7W6D - chains A and B; structure by X-ray diffraction, 1.54 A resolution.

[Chain A (and B)]
Name: Olivetolic acid cyclase
Organism: Cannabis sativa
Notes: EC 4.4.1.26; chain B of this document is another copy of the same molecule, construct and numbering; everything in this record applies to it too
UniProtKB: I6WU39 (OLIAC_CANSA); residues 1-101 here = UniProt positions 1-101
Chain sequence (104 residues; each row starts with the number of its first residue; numbers below 1 keep their minus sign (Gly-2 is residue -2)):
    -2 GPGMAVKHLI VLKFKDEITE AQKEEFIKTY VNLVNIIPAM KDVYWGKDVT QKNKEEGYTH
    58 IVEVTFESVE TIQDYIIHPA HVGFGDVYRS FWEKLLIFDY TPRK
Sequence notes: expression tag (-2 to 0); engineered mutation Ile24 (Phe in I6WU39)
Residues lining bound ligands: 2,4-bis(oxidanyl)-6-pentyl-benzoic acid (4MX): His5, Ile7, Leu9, Phe23, Tyr27, Tyr72, Ile73, His78, Phe81, Arg86, Trp89, Leu92, Ile94
Swiss-Prot annotation at these positions:
  - active site (Acid/base catalyst): Tyr72, His75
  - binding site (3,5,7-trioxododecanoyl-CoA): His5, Tyr72
  - binding site (Mg(2+)): Val31, Ile34, Met37

[How chain A and chain B interact]
Pairs across the interface (58; chain A residue first):
  Lys4(A) - Glu60(B)  salt bridge
  Val8(A) - Phe95(B)  hydrophobic
  Val28(A) - Lys101(B)
  Val40(A) - Lys101(B)  hydrogen bond (backbone-side chain)
  Tyr41(A) - Arg100(B)
  Tyr41(A) - Lys101(B)
  Trp42(A) - Thr98(B)
  Trp42(A) - Pro99(B)
  Trp42(A) - Arg100(B)  hydrogen bond (backbone-backbone)
  Trp42(A) - Lys101(B)  hydrogen bond (side chain-backbone)
  Gly43(A) - Tyr97(B)
  Lys44(A) - Asp96(B)
  Lys44(A) - Tyr97(B)
  Asp45(A) - Phe95(B)
  Asp45(A) - Asp96(B)  hydrogen bond (side chain-backbone)
  Val46(A) - Val66(B)  hydrophobic
  Val46(A) - Asp96(B)  hydrogen bond (backbone-backbone)
  Thr47(A) - Asp96(B)  hydrogen bond
  Asn50(A) - Leu93(B)
  Asn50(A) - Ile94(B)  hydrogen bond (side chain-backbone)
  Asn50(A) - Phe95(B)
  Glu53(A) - Glu53(B)
  Glu53(A) - Leu93(B)
  Tyr55(A) - Glu53(B)  hydrogen bond
  Tyr55(A) - Leu93(B)  hydrophobic
  Tyr55(A) - Phe95(B)  hydrophobic
  Ile58(A) - Leu6(B)  hydrophobic
  Ile58(A) - Phe95(B)  hydrophobic
  Ile58(A) - Tyr97(B)
  Glu60(A) - Glu60(B)
  Glu60(A) - Tyr97(B)  hydrogen bond
  Ile73(A) - Lys49(B)
  Leu93(A) - Asn50(B)
  Leu93(A) - Glu53(B)
  Leu93(A) - Tyr55(B)  hydrophobic
  Leu93(A) - Leu93(B)  hydrophobic
  Ile94(A) - Asn50(B)  hydrogen bond (backbone-side chain)
  Phe95(A) - Val8(B)  hydrophobic
  Phe95(A) - Asp45(B)
  Phe95(A) - Asn50(B)
  Phe95(A) - Tyr55(B)  hydrophobic
  Asp96(A) - Lys44(B)
  Asp96(A) - Asp45(B)  hydrogen bond (backbone-side chain)
  Asp96(A) - Val46(B)  hydrogen bond (backbone-backbone)
  Asp96(A) - Thr47(B)  hydrogen bond
  Tyr97(A) - Gly43(B)
  Tyr97(A) - Lys44(B)
  Tyr97(A) - Ile58(B)
  Tyr97(A) - Glu60(B)  hydrogen bond
  Thr98(A) - Trp42(B)
  Pro99(A) - Tyr41(B)  hydrophobic
  Pro99(A) - Trp42(B)
  Arg100(A) - Tyr41(B)
  Arg100(A) - Trp42(B)  hydrogen bond (backbone-backbone)
  Lys101(A) - Asp39(B)
  Lys101(A) - Val40(B)  hydrogen bond (side chain-backbone)
  Lys101(A) - Tyr41(B)
  Lys101(A) - Trp42(B)
Other interface residues (no listed pair), chain A (29 interface residues in all): Leu6, Val66, Leu92
Other interface residues (no listed pair), chain B (29 interface residues in all): Val28, Leu92

[In short]
The chain A/chain B interface involves 29 residues from each chain, with 16 hydrogen bonds and 1 salt bridge.
Among the polar pairs are Lys4(A)-Glu60(B), Val40(A)-Lys101(B) and Trp42(A)-Lys101(B). Ligands of chain A:
2,4-bis(oxidanyl)-6-pentyl-benzoic acid.
Both chains are Olivetolic acid cyclase (Cannabis sativa). Entry 7W6D (Polyketide cyclase OAC-F24I mutant from
Cannabis sativa in complex with olivetolic acid) was determined by X-ray diffraction, deposited together with
7W6E, 7W6F and 7W6G.
